Entry 4QZ4 (X-ray diffraction, 3.00 A resolution); this record covers chains D and E of the 28 polymer chains in the assembly.

# Chain D
Protein: Proteasome subunit alpha type-5
From: Saccharomyces cerevisiae
Notes: EC 3.4.25.1
Reference sequence: P32379 (PSA5_YEAST); residues -7 to 252 here correspond to UniProt positions 1-260 (UniProt number = residue number + 8)
Amino-acid sequence (260 residues; each row starts with the number of its first residue; numbers below 1 keep their minus sign (Met-7 is residue -7)):
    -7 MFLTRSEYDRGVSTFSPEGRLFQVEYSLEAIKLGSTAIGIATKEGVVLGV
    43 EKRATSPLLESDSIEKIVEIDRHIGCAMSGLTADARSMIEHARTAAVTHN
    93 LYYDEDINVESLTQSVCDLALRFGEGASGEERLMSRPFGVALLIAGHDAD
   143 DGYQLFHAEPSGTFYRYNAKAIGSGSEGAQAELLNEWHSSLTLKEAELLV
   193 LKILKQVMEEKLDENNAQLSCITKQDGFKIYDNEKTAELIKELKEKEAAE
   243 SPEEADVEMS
Not modelled in the structure: -7 to 0, 118-124, 243-252

# Chain E
Protein: Proteasome subunit alpha type-6
From: Saccharomyces cerevisiae
Notes: EC 3.4.25.1
Reference sequence: P40302 (PSA6_YEAST); residues 0-233 here correspond to UniProt positions 1-234 (UniProt number = residue number + 1)
Amino-acid sequence (234 residues; row label = number of the first residue in the row; numbering starts at 0):
     0 MFRNNYDGDTVTFSPTGRLFQVEYALEAIKQGSVTVGLRSNTHAVLVALK
    50 RNADELSSYQKKIIKCDEHMGLSLAGLAPDARVLSNYLRQQCNYSSLVFN
   100 RKLAVERAGHLLCDKAQKNTQSYGGRPYGVGLLIIGYDKSGAHLLEFQPS
   150 GNVTELYGTAIGARSQGAKTYLERTLDTFIKIDGNPDELIKAGVEAISQS
   200 LRDESLTVDNLSIAIVGKDTPFTIYDGEAVAKYI
Not modelled in the structure: 0-2
Curated features (UniProtKB/Swiss-Prot):
  - modified residue: Ser13 (Phosphoserine)
  - cross-link: Lys190 (Glycyl lysine isopeptide (Lys-Gly) (interchain with G-Cter in ubiquitin))

# How chain D and chain E interact
Contacting residue pairs (46; chain D residue first):
  Arg2(D) - Gly7(E)
  Ser5(D) - Arg125(E)
  Thr6(D) - Gly7(E)
  Thr6(D) - Gln20(E)
  Phe7(D) - Gln20(E)  hydrogen bond (backbone-side chain)
  Phe7(D) - Tyr23(E)
  Phe7(D) - Ala24(E)  hydrophobic
  Phe7(D) - Leu76(E)  hydrophobic
  Phe7(D) - Arg125(E)
  Phe7(D) - Pro126(E)
  Phe7(D) - Gly128(E)
  Ser8(D) - Tyr23(E)
  Pro9(D) - Tyr23(E)  hydrophobic
  Pro9(D) - Glu26(E)
  Glu10(D) - Glu26(E)
  Glu10(D) - Gln30(E)
  Gly11(D) - Tyr23(E)
  Gly11(D) - Ala27(E)
  Leu13(D) - Arg125(E)
  Gln106(D) - Arg81(E)  hydrogen bond
  Asp110(D) - Arg81(E)  salt bridge
  Leu113(D) - Pro78(E)  hydrophobic
  Leu113(D) - Asp79(E)
  Leu113(D) - Arg125(E)
  Glu117(D) - Tyr122(E)
  Ser153(D) - Pro78(E)
  Gly154(D) - Pro78(E)
  Thr155(D) - Gln59(E)
  Phe156(D) - Gln59(E)
  Tyr157(D) - Arg50(E)
  Tyr157(D) - Ala52(E)
  Tyr157(D) - Ser56(E)
  Tyr157(D) - Ser57(E)
  Tyr157(D) - Gln59(E)
  Arg158(D) - Ser56(E)
  Arg158(D) - Ser57(E)  hydrogen bond (backbone-backbone)
  Tyr159(D) - Ala52(E)
  Tyr159(D) - Asp53(E)
  Tyr159(D) - Leu55(E)
  Tyr159(D) - Ser56(E)
  Asn160(D) - Leu55(E)  hydrogen bond (backbone-backbone)
  Ala161(D) - Leu55(E)
  Gln172(D) - Asp53(E)  hydrogen bond
  Gln172(D) - Leu55(E)
  Leu175(D) - Leu55(E)
  Leu176(D) - Leu55(E)  hydrophobic
Interface residues without a listed pair, chain D (26 interface residues in all): Gly3
Interface residues without a listed pair, chain E (26 interface residues in all): Asp6, Asn51, Glu54, Gly123

# Overview
Chain D and chain E each contribute 26 residues to their interface; the contacts include 5 hydrogen bonds and
1 salt bridge. Polar contacts include Asp110(D)-Arg81(E), Phe7(D)-Gln20(E) and Gln106(D)-Arg81(E).
Chain D is Proteasome subunit alpha type-5 and chain E is Proteasome subunit alpha type-6, both from
Saccharomyces cerevisiae; the structure, yCP beta5-A49S mutant in complex with the epoxyketone inhibitor ONX
0914, was determined by X-ray diffraction (same publication as 4QUX, 4QUY, 4QV0, 4QV1, 4QV3, 4QV4 and 42
further entries).
